PDB entry 4DQP | X-ray diffraction, 1.74 A resolution | chains A and C of the 3 polymer chains in the assembly

[Chain A]
Name: DNA polymerase
From: Geobacillus kaustophilus
Notes: EC 2.7.7.7
Reference sequence: Q5KWC1 (Q5KWC1_GEOKA); residues 285-876 here correspond to UniProt positions 287-878 (UniProt number = residue number + 2)
Amino-acid sequence (592 residues; each row starts with the number of its first residue):
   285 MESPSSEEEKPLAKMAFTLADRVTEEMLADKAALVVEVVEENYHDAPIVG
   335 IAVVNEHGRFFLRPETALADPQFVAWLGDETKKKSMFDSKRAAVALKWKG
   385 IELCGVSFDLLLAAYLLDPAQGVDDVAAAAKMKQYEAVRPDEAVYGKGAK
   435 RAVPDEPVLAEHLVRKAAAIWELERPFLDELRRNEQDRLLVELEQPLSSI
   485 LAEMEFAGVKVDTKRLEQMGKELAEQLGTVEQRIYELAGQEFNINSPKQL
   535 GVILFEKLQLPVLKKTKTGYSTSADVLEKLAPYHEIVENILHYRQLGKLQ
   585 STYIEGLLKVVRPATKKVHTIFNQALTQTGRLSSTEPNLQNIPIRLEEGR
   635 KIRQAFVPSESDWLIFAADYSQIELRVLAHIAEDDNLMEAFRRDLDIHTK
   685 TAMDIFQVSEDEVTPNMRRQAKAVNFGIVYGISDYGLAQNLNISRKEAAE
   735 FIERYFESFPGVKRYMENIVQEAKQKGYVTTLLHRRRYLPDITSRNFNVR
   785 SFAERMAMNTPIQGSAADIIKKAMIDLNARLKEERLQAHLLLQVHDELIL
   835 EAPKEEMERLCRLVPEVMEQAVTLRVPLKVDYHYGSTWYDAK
Disordered / not traced: 285-296, 676-679
Construct notes: engineered mutation Ala-598 (Asp600 in Q5KWC1)
Ion coordination: Mg2+: Asp-830 (together with 2',3'-dideoxycytidine 5'-triphosphate)
Ligand contacts:
  - 2',3'-dideoxycytidine 5'-triphosphate (DCT), molecule 1: Glu-469, Gln-470, Asp-471, Arg-472, Leu-473, Leu-766, Leu-767, His-768
  - 2',3'-dideoxycytidine 5'-triphosphate (DCT), molecule 2: Arg-615, Asp-653, Tyr-654, Ser-655, Gln-656, Glu-658, His-682, Arg-702, Lys-706, Phe-710, Asp-830

[Chain C]
Molecule: 13-nt DNA strand
Sequence (13 nucleotides; row label = number of the first residue in the row; numbering starts at 0):
     0 CATGGGAGTCAGG
Disordered / not traced: 0

[How chain A and chain C interact]
Residue-residue contacts (45):
  Asn-527(A) / DG11(C)  hydrogen bond to the phosphate
  Asn-529(A) / DG11(C)  sugar contact
  Ser-530(A) / DG11(C)  hydrogen bond to the phosphate
  Ser-530(A) / DG12(C)  hydrogen bond to the phosphate
  Gln-533(A) / DG12(C)  hydrogen bond to the phosphate
  Lys-582(A) / DG7(C)  base contact
  Lys-582(A) / DT8(C)  hydrogen bond to the base
  Ser-585(A) / DC9(C)  sugar contact
  Thr-586(A) / DC9(C)  sugar contact
  Gly-590(A) / DC9(C)  phosphate contact
  Leu-610(A) / DA6(C)  phosphate contact
  Leu-610(A) / DG7(C)  phosphate contact
  Thr-611(A) / DA6(C)  phosphate contact
  Gln-612(A) / DG5(C)  phosphate contact
  Gln-612(A) / DA6(C)  hydrogen bond to the phosphate
  Thr-613(A) / DG5(C)  sugar contact
  Arg-615(A) / DG4(C)  base contact
  Arg-615(A) / DG5(C)  hydrogen bond to the base
  Ser-617(A) / DA6(C)  phosphate contact
  Ser-617(A) / DG7(C)  hydrogen bond to the phosphate
  Ser-618(A) / DG7(C)  sugar contact
  Thr-619(A) / DG7(C)  phosphate contact
  Thr-619(A) / DT8(C)  phosphate contact
  Glu-620(A) / DT8(C)  hydrogen bond to the phosphate
  Asn-622(A) / DG7(C)  hydrogen bond to the sugar
  Asn-625(A) / DG7(C)  base contact
  Phe-710(A) / DG3(C)  base contact
  Gly-711(A) / DG3(C)  base contact
  Tyr-714(A) / DG3(C)  base contact
  Gly-715(A) / DG3(C)  sugar contact
  Ile-716(A) / DG3(C)  hydrogen bond to the sugar
  Ser-717(A) / DT2(C)  hydrogen bond to the base
  Ser-717(A) / DG3(C)  hydrogen bond to the phosphate
  Tyr-719(A) / DT2(C)  stacking on the base
  Gly-720(A) / DG3(C)  hydrogen bond to the phosphate
  Arg-771(A) / DG5(C)  salt bridge to the phosphate
  Phe-781(A) / DA1(C)  base contact
  Asn-782(A) / DA1(C)  sugar contact
  Phe-786(A) / DG4(C)  phosphate contact
  Arg-789(A) / DG3(C)  hydrogen bond to the phosphate
  Arg-789(A) / DG4(C)  salt bridge to the phosphate
  Met-790(A) / DG5(C)  phosphate contact
  Asn-793(A) / DG4(C)  sugar contact
  Gln-797(A) / DG4(C)  hydrogen bond to the base
  Gln-797(A) / DG5(C)  hydrogen bond to the sugar
Interface residues without a listed pair, chain A (39 interface residues in all): Asn-607, Ala-707, Arg-729, His-829
Interface residues without a listed pair, chain C (12 interface residues in all): DA10

[Summary]
39 residues of chain A face 12 of chain C across their interface; the contacts include 17 hydrogen bonds, 2
salt bridges and 1 aromatic stacking contact. Polar contacts include Lys-582(A)/DT8(C), Arg-615(A)/DG5(C) and
Ser-717(A)/DT2(C). Chain A binds 2',3'-dideoxycytidine 5'-triphosphate.
Chain A is DNA polymerase (Geobacillus kaustophilus) and chain C is a 13-nt DNA strand; the structure, Ternary
complex of Bacillus DNA Polymerase I Large Fragment, DNA duplex, and ddCTP (paired with dG ..., was determined
by X-ray diffraction, deposited together with 4DQI, 4DQQ, 4DQR, 4DQS, 4DS4, 4DS5 and 3 further entries.
